5X0X - chains C and I of the 11 polymer chains in the assembly; structure by electron microscopy, 3.97 A resolution.

# Chain C
Name: Histone H2A
Source organism: Xenopus laevis
Reference sequence: Q6AZJ8 (Q6AZJ8_XENLA); residues 0-129 here correspond to UniProt positions 1-130 (UniProt number = residue number + 1)
Chain sequence (130 residues; each row starts with the number of its first residue; numbering starts at 0):
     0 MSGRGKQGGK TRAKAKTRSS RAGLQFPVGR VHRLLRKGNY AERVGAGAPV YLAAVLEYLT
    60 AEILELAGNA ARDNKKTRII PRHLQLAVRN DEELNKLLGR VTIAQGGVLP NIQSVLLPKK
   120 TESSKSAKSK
Disordered / not traced: 0-11, 119-129

# Chain I
Molecule: 167-nt DNA strand
Sequence (167 nucleotides; row label = number of the first residue in the row):
     1 ATCGAGAATC CCGGTGCCGA GGCCGCTCAA TTGGTCGTAG ACAGCTCTAG CACCGCTTAA
    61 ACGCACGTAC GCGCTGTCCC CCGCGTTTTA ACCGCCAAGG GGATTACTCC CTAGTCTCCA
   121 GGCACGTGTC AGATATATAC ATCCGATAGC TTGTCGAGAA GTACGAT
Disordered / not traced: 1, 148-167

# Interface between chain C and chain I
Residue-residue contacts (14):
  Arg29(C) - DG122(I)  phosphate contact
  Arg29(C) - DC123(I)  salt bridge to the phosphate
  His31(C) - DA113(I)  salt bridge to the phosphate
  Arg42(C) - DT112(I)  hydrogen bond to the sugar
  Val43(C) - DT112(I)  sugar contact
  Val43(C) - DA113(I)  phosphate contact
  Gly44(C) - DT112(I)  phosphate contact
  Ala45(C) - DT112(I)  hydrogen bond to the phosphate
  Lys75(C) - DG132(I)  sugar contact
  Lys75(C) - DA133(I)  salt bridge to the phosphate
  Thr76(C) - DA131(I)  hydrogen bond to the phosphate
  Thr76(C) - DG132(I)  hydrogen bond to the phosphate
  Arg77(C) - DA131(I)  hydrogen bond to the sugar
  Arg77(C) - DG132(I)  hydrogen bond to the phosphate
Interface residues without a listed pair, chain C (11 interface residues in all): Thr16, Arg35
Interface residues without a listed pair, chain I (8 interface residues in all): DG121

# In short
Chain C and chain I form an interface of 11 and 8 residues respectively, with 6 hydrogen bonds and 3 salt
bridges. Polar contacts include Arg42(C)-DT112(I), Arg77(C)-DA131(I) and Ala45(C)-DT112(I).
Chain C is Histone H2A (Xenopus laevis) and chain I is a 167-nt DNA strand; the structure, Complex of
Snf2-Nucleosome complex with Snf2 bound to position +6 of the nucleosome, was determined by electron
microscopy (same publication as 5X0Y).
